8EP9 - chains A and B of the 60 polymer chains in the assembly; structure by electron microscopy, 3.12 A resolution.

# Chain A (and B)
Molecule: Human Parvovirus 4
Organism: Human parvovirus 4
Notes: chain B of this document is another copy of the same molecule, construct and numbering; everything in this record applies to it too
UniProtKB: A7J3Q7 (A7J3Q7_9VIRU); residues 1-552 here correspond to UniProt positions 363-914 (UniProt number = residue number + 362)
Chain sequence (552 residues; numbered 1 to 552; the number before each row is that of its first residue):
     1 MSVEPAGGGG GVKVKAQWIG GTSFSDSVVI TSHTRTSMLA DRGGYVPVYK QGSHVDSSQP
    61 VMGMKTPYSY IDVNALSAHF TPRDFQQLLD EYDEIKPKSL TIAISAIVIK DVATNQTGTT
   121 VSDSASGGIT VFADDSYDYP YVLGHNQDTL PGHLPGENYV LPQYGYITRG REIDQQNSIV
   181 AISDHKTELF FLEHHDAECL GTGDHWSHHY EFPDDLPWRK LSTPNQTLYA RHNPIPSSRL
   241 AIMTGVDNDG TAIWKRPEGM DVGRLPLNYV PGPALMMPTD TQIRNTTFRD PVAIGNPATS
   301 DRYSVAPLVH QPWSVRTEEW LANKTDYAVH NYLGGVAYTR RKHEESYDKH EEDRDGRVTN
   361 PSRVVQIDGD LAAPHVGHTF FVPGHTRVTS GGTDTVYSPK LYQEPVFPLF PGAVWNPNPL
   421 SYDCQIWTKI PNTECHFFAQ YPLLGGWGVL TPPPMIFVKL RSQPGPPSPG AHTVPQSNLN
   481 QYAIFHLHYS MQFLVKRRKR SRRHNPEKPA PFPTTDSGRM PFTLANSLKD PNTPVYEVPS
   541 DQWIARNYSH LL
Unresolved in the structure: 1-14

# Interface between chain A and chain B
Contacting residue pairs - 62 pairs, chain A then chain B:
  Tyr45(A) - Leu524(B)  hydrophobic
  Tyr45(A) - Pro534(B)
  Pro47(A) - Asn526(B)
  Pro47(A) - Pro534(B)
  Tyr49(A) - Asn526(B)
  Met64(A) - Leu524(B)  hydrophobic
  Asn115(A) - Thr117(B)
  Ser124(A) - Asp123(B)
  Ala125(A) - Asp123(B)  hydrogen bond (backbone-side chain)
  Ser126(A) - Val108(B)
  Ser126(A) - Lys110(B)  hydrogen bond
  Ser126(A) - Asp123(B)  hydrogen bond
  Ser183(A) - Met520(B)
  Asp184(A) - Gly518(B)
  Asp184(A) - Met520(B)
  His185(A) - Met520(B)
  Thr187(A) - Met520(B)
  Leu189(A) - Thr523(B)
  Leu189(A) - Leu524(B)
  Phe191(A) - Leu154(B)  hydrophobic
  Phe191(A) - Pro155(B)  hydrophobic
  Glu193(A) - Trp18(B)  hydrogen bond (backbone-side chain)
  Glu193(A) - Pro155(B)
  His194(A) - Gly21(B)  hydrogen bond (side chain-backbone)
  His194(A) - Thr22(B)
  His194(A) - Ser32(B)  hydrogen bond (side chain-backbone)
  His194(A) - His33(B)  hydrogen bond
  His194(A) - Thr81(B)
  His194(A) - Asp84(B)  salt bridge
  His195(A) - Trp18(B)
  His195(A) - Gly20(B)
  His195(A) - Gly21(B)
  Asp196(A) - Trp18(B)
  Asp196(A) - Ile19(B)
  Asp196(A) - Gly20(B)  hydrogen bond (side chain-backbone)
  Ala197(A) - Gln17(B)
  Ala197(A) - Trp18(B)  hydrogen bond (backbone-backbone)
  Cys199(A) - Ala16(B)
  Cys199(A) - Trp18(B)
  Cys199(A) - His486(B)  hydrogen bond
  Arg461(A) - Ala106(B)
  Arg461(A) - His486(B)
  Ser462(A) - Thr36(B)
  Gln463(A) - Lys110(B)  hydrogen bond
  Gln463(A) - Ile484(B)
  Pro464(A) - Met38(B)  hydrophobic
  Pro464(A) - Asn158(B)
  Pro464(A) - Tyr482(B)  hydrogen bond (backbone-side chain)
  Pro464(A) - Ile484(B)
  Gly465(A) - Met38(B)
  Gly465(A) - Tyr482(B)
  Pro466(A) - Val112(B)  hydrophobic
  Pro466(A) - Val121(B)  hydrophobic
  Pro466(A) - Tyr482(B)  hydrophobic
  Pro467(A) - Ala40(B)  hydrophobic
  Pro467(A) - Tyr482(B)
  Thr473(A) - Lys349(B)
  Val474(A) - Ser346(B)
  Val474(A) - Tyr347(B)  hydrophobic
  Leu479(A) - Lys110(B)
  Leu479(A) - Val121(B)  hydrophobic
  Leu479(A) - Tyr482(B)
Also at the interface, not in a pair above, chain A (35 interface residues in all): Val48, Thr130, Ile182, Lys186, Asn478
Also at the interface, not in a pair above, chain B (40 interface residues in all): Glu345, Arg519, Phe522, Ala525

# Overview
35 residues of chain A face 40 of chain B across their interface; the contacts include 12 hydrogen bonds and 1
salt bridge. Among the polar pairs are His194(A)-Asp84(B), Ala125(A)-Asp123(B) and Ser126(A)-Lys110(B).
Both chains are Human Parvovirus 4 (Human parvovirus 4). Entry 8EP9 (The capsid structure of Human Parvovirus
4) was determined by electron microscopy together with 8EP2 from the same study.
